Entry 8XJS (electron microscopy, 3.24 A resolution); this record covers chains B and E of the 5 polymer chains in the assembly.

== Chain B ==
Name: Isoform Short of Insulin receptor
Organism: Homo sapiens
UniProtKB: P06213 (INSR_HUMAN), isoform P06213-2; residues 1-1370 here = UniProt positions 1-1370
Amino-acid sequence (1370 residues; each row starts with the number of its first residue):
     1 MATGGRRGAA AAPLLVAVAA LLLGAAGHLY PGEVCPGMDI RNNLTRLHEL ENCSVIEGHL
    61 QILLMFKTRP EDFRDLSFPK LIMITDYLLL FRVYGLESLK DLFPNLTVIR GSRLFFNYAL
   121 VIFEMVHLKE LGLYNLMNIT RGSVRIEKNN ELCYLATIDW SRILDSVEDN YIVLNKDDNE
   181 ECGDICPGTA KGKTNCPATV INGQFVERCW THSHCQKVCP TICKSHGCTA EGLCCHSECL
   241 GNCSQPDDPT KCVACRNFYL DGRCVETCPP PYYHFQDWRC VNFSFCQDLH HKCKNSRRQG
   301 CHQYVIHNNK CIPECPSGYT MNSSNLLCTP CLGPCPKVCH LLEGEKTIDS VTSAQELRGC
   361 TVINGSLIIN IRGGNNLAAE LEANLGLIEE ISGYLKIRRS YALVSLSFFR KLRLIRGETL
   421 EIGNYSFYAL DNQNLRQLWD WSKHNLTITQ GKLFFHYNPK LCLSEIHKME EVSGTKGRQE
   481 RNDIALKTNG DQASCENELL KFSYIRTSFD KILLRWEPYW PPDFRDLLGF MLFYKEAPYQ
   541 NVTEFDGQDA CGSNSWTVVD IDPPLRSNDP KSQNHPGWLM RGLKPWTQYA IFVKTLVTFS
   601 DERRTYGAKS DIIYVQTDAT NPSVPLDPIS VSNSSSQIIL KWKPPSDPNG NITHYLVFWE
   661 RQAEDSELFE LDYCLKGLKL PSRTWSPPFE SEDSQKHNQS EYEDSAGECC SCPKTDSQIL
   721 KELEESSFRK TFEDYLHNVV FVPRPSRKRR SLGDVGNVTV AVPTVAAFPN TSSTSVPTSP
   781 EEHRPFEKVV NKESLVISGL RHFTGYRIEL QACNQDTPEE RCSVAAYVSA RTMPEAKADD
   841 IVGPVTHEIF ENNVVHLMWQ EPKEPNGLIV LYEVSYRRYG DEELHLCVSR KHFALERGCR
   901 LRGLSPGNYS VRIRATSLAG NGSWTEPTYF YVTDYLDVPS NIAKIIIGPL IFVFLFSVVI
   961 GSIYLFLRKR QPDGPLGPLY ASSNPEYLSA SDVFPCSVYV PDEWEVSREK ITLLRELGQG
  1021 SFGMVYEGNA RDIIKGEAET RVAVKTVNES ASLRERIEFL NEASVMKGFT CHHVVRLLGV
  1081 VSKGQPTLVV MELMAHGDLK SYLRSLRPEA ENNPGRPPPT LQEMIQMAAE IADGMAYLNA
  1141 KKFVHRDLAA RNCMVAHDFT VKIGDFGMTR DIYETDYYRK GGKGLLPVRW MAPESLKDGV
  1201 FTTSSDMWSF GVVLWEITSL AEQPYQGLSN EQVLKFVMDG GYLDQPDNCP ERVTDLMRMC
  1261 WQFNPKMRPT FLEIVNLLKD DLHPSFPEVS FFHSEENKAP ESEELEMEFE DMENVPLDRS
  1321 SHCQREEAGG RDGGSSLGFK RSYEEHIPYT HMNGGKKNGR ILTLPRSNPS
Not modelled in the structure: 1-334, 475, 481, 680-717, 745-784, 817-820, 936-1370
Cystine bridges: Cys339-Cys360, Cys674-Cys887, Cys813-Cys822
Swiss-Prot annotation at these positions:
  - region: Glu733 to Phe741 (Insulin-binding), Tyr999 (Important for interaction with IRS1, SHC1 and STAT5B)
  - site: Phe66 (Insulin-binding)
  - modified residue: Ser400 (Phosphoserine), Tyr401 (Phosphotyrosine), Ser407 (Phosphoserine), Tyr999 (Phosphotyrosine)
  - glycosylation (N-linked (GlcNAc...) asparagine): Asn43, Asn52, Asn105, Asn138, Asn242, Asn282, Asn322, Asn364, Asn424, Asn445, Asn541, Asn633, Asn651, Asn698

== Chain E ==
Name: Insulin-like growth factor I
Organism: Homo sapiens
UniProtKB: P05019 (IGF1_HUMAN); residues -47 to 147 here correspond to UniProt positions 1-195 (UniProt number = residue number + 48)
Amino-acid sequence (195 residues; each row starts with the number of its first residue; numbers below 1 keep their minus sign (Met-47 is residue -47)):
   -47 MGKISSLPTQ LFKCCFCDFL KVKMHTMSSS HLFYLALCLL TFTSSATAGP ETLCGAELVD
    13 ALQFVCGDRG FYFNKPTGYG SSSRRAPQTG IVDECCFRSC DLRRLEMYCA PLKPAKSARS
    73 VRAQRHTDMP KTQKYQPPST NKNTKSQRRK GWPKTHPGGE QKEGTEASLQ IRGKKKEQRR
   133 EIGSRNAECR GKKGK
Not modelled in the structure: -47 to 5, 27-52, 64-147
Cystine bridges: Cys18-Cys61

== Chain B / chain E interface ==
Residue-residue contacts (17):
  Arg506(B) with Phe16(E), hydrogen bond (side chain-backbone)
  Thr507(B) with Phe16(E)
  Ser508(B) with Phe16(E)
  Lys511(B) with Phe16(E)
  Leu513(B) with Leu54(E), hydrophobic
  Leu514(B) with Leu54(E)
  Arg515(B) with Glu58(E), salt bridge
  Asp562(B) with Asp53(E); Arg55(E), salt bridge; Arg56(E), salt bridge
  Leu565(B) with Arg55(E)
  Asn574(B) with Glu58(E), hydrogen bond
  Gly577(B) with Leu54(E)
  Trp578(B) with Asp53(E); Leu54(E)
  Leu579(B) with Val17(E), hydrophobic; Leu54(E)
Also at the interface, not in a pair above, chain B (16 interface residues in all): Ile561, Pro563, Pro564
Also at the interface, not in a pair above, chain E (8 interface residues in all): Ala13

== Overview ==
16 residues of chain B and 8 residues of chain E are in contact, with 2 hydrogen bonds and 3 salt bridges.
Among the polar pairs are Arg515(B)-Glu58(E), Asp562(B)-Arg55(E) and Asp562(B)-Arg56(E).
Here chain B is Isoform Short of Insulin receptor and chain E is Insulin-like growth factor I, both from Homo
sapiens. Entry 8XJS (Cryo-EM structure of human insulin receptor bound to 3 IGF-I) was determined by electron
microscopy.
